PDB entry 6ACW | electron microscopy, 4.00 A resolution | chains A and B of the 3 polymer chains in the assembly

[Chain A]
Protein: VP1
Organism: Coxsackievirus A10
UniProt: A0A1V0FT21 (A0A1V0FT21_9ENTO); residues 1-298 here correspond to UniProt positions 565-862 (UniProt number = residue number + 564)
Chain sequence (298 residues; row label = number of the first residue in the row):
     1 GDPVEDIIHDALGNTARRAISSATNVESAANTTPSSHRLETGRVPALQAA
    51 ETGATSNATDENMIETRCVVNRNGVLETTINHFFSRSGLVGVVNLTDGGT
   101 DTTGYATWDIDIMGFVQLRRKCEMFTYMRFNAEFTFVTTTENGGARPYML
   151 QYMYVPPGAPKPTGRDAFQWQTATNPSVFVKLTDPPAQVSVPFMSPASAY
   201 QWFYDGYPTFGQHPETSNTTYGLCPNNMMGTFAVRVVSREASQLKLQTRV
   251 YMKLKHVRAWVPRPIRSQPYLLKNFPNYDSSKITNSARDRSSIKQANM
Not modelled in the structure: 1-75, 98-102, 142-145, 210-218, 281-282, 297-298

[Chain B]
Protein: VP0
Organism: Coxsackievirus A10
UniProt: A0A1V0FT21 (A0A1V0FT21_9ENTO); residues -68 to 255 here correspond to UniProt positions 1-324 (UniProt number = residue number + 69)
Chain sequence (324 residues; row label = number of the first residue in the row; numbers below 1 keep their minus sign (Met-68 is residue -68)):
   -68 MGAQVSTQKSGSHETGNVATGGSTINFTNINYYKDSYAASATRQDFTQDP
   -18 KKFTQPVLDSIRELSAPLNSPSVEACGYSDRVAQLTVGNSSITTQEAANI
    32 VLAYGEWPEYCPDTDATAVDKPTRPDVSVNRFYTLDSKMWQENSTGWYWK
    82 FPDVLNKTGVFGQNAQFHYLYRSGFCLHVQCNASKFHQGALLVAVIPEFV
   132 IAGRGSNTKPNEAPHPGFTTTFPGTTGATFYDPYVLDSGVPLSQALIYPH
   182 QWINLRTNNCATVIVPYINAVPFDSAINHSNFGLIVIPVSPLKYSSGATT
   232 AIPITITIAPLNSEFGGLRQAVSQ
Not modelled in the structure: -68 to 29, 43-52, 57-60, 137-144, 251-255

[Chain A / chain B interface]
Residue-residue contacts (58; chain A residue first):
  Tyr127(A) - Glu129(B)  hydrogen bond
  Tyr127(A) - Ile199(B)
  Tyr127(A) - Asn200(B)
  Tyr127(A) - Ala201(B)  hydrophobic
  Ala197(A) - Val202(B)  hydrophobic
  Ser198(A) - Ala201(B)
  Gln201(A) - Asn200(B)
  Gln201(A) - Ala201(B)
  Phe203(A) - Glu129(B)
  Tyr204(A) - Glu129(B)
  Tyr204(A) - Val131(B)
  Tyr204(A) - His210(B)
  Asp205(A) - Lys81(B)  salt bridge
  Asp205(A) - Glu129(B)  hydrogen bond (backbone-side chain)
  Asp205(A) - Phe130(B)
  Asp205(A) - Thr152(B)
  Asp205(A) - Asn209(B)
  Asp205(A) - His210(B)
  Asp205(A) - Ser211(B)  hydrogen bond (backbone-backbone)
  Gly206(A) - Asn209(B)
  Tyr207(A) - Gly148(B)
  Tyr207(A) - Phe149(B)
  Tyr207(A) - Thr152(B)
  Thr209(A) - Asn209(B)
  Tyr221(A) - Lys81(B)  hydrogen bond
  Tyr221(A) - Val131(B)  hydrophobic
  Tyr221(A) - Ile132(B)
  Tyr221(A) - Thr152(B)  hydrogen bond
  Val261(A) - Tyr35(B)
  Pro262(A) - Tyr179(B)
  Arg263(A) - Ile127(B)
  Arg263(A) - Pro128(B)  hydrogen bond (side chain-backbone)
  Arg263(A) - Glu129(B)
  Arg263(A) - Ile178(B)
  Arg263(A) - Tyr179(B)
  Pro264(A) - Val171(B)  hydrophobic
  Pro264(A) - Gln175(B)
  Pro264(A) - Ile178(B)  hydrophobic
  Pro264(A) - Tyr179(B)
  Ile265(A) - Pro172(B)
  Ile265(A) - Gln175(B)
  Arg266(A) - Ser169(B)
  Arg266(A) - Gly170(B)
  Ser267(A) - Gly170(B)  hydrogen bond (backbone-backbone)
  Ser267(A) - Pro172(B)
  Gln268(A) - Val166(B)
  Phe275(A) - His146(B)
  Pro276(A) - Ala133(B)
  Pro276(A) - Ser169(B)
  Asn277(A) - Ala133(B)  hydrogen bond (side chain-backbone)
  Asn277(A) - Gly134(B)  hydrogen bond (side chain-backbone)
  Tyr278(A) - Arg135(B)
  Tyr278(A) - Asp163(B)
  Tyr278(A) - Asp168(B)  hydrogen bond
  Asp279(A) - Gly136(B)
  Ser280(A) - Arg135(B)
  Ser280(A) - Asp163(B)
  Ser286(A) - Tyr165(B)  hydrogen bond
Also at the interface, not in a pair above, chain A (30 interface residues in all): Thr126, Ala199, Leu271, Ile283
Also at the interface, not in a pair above, chain B (37 interface residues in all): Pro145, Phe153, Ala176

[Overview]
30 residues of chain A and 37 residues of chain B are in contact, with 11 hydrogen bonds and 1 salt bridge.
Among the polar pairs are Asp205(A)-Lys81(B), Tyr127(A)-Glu129(B) and Asp205(A)-Glu129(B).
Chain A is VP1 and chain B is VP0, both from Coxsackievirus A10; the structure, The structure of CVA10 virus
procapsid particle, was determined by electron microscopy (same publication as 6ACU, 6ACY, 6ACZ, 6AD0 and
6AD1).
